3HXQ - chains A and B; structure by X-ray diffraction, 2.69 A resolution.

== Chain A ==
Name: von Willebrand Factor
From: Homo sapiens
Notes: fragment: von Willebrand factor (VWF) A1 Domain (residues 1260-1468)
UniProtKB: P04275 (VWF_HUMAN); residues 497-705 here correspond to UniProt positions 1260-1468 (UniProt number = residue number + 763)
Sequence (209 residues; row label = number of the first residue in the row):
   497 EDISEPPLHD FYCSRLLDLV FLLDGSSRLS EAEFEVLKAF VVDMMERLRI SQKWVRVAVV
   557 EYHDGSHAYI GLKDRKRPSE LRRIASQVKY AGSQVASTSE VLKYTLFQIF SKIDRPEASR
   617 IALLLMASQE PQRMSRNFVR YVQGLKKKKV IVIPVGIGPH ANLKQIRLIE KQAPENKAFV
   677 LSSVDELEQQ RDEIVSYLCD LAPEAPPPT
Unresolved in the structure: 497-501, 703-705
Disulfides: Cys509-Cys695
UniProt features mapped onto this chain:
  - glycosylation: Ser500 (O-linked (GalNAc...) serine), Thr705 (O-linked (GalNAc...) threonine)
From the paper describing this entry:
  - conformationally variable residues (order/disorder transition, side-chain flip): Pro502 to Asp506, Lys660

== Chain B ==
Molecule: Aptamer ARC1172
Notes: fragment: Aptamer ARC1172
Sequence (42 nucleotides; numbered 1 to 42; the number before each row is that of its first residue):
     1 GGCGTGCAGT GCCTTCGGCC GTGCGGTGCC TCCGTCACGC CT
Unresolved in the structure: 42

== Interface between chain A and chain B ==
Pairs across the interface - 41 pairs, chain A then chain B:
  Arg524(A) with DG28(B), base contact
  Lys599(A) with DT10(B), salt bridge to the phosphate
  Phe603(A) with DT10(B), base contact
  Gln625(A) with DG28(B), hydrogen bond to the base; DC29(B), base contact
  Glu626(A) with DG28(B), hydrogen bond to the base
  Pro627(A) with DG26(B), base contact; DT27(B), base contact
  Gln628(A) with DT22(B), hydrogen bond to the base; DG26(B), base contact; DT27(B), hydrogen bond to the base; DG28(B), base contact; DC30(B), hydrogen bond to the base; DC32(B), hydrogen bond to the sugar
  Arg629(A) with DT22(B), hydrogen bond to the phosphate; DG23(B), salt bridge to the phosphate; DC24(B), salt bridge to the phosphate; DG25(B), hydrogen bond to the base; DG26(B), hydrogen bond to the base; DC32(B), base contact
  Ser631(A) with DT22(B), base contact; DT31(B), base contact
  Arg632(A) with DC7(B), hydrogen bond to the base; DA8(B), hydrogen bond to the base; DG21(B), hydrogen bond to the phosphate; DT22(B), salt bridge to the phosphate; DG23(B), sugar contact
  Asn633(A) with DA8(B), base contact; DG9(B), sugar contact
  Phe634(A) with DT31(B), base contact
  Arg636(A) with DT10(B), salt bridge to the phosphate; DG11(B), hydrogen bond to the phosphate
  Tyr637(A) with DT10(B), hydrogen bond to the phosphate
  Pro655(A) with DC29(B), hydrogen bond to the base
  His656(A) with DC29(B), base contact
  Ala657(A) with DC29(B), hydrogen bond to the base
  Asn658(A) with DC29(B), base contact
  Leu659(A) with DC29(B), hydrogen bond to the base
  Lys660(A) with DC29(B), hydrogen bond to the base; DC30(B), phosphate contact; DT31(B), phosphate contact
Interface residues without a listed pair, chain A (21 interface residues in all): Leu664
Interface residues without a listed pair, chain B (18 interface residues in all): DC12

== Overview ==
The interface between chain A and chain B involves 21 residues on one side and 18 on the other, with 18
hydrogen bonds and 5 salt bridges. Polar contacts include Gln625(A)-DG28(B), Glu626(A)-DG28(B) and
Gln628(A)-DT22(B). From the paper: conformational variability at Pro502(A) and Lys660(A).
Here chain A is von Willebrand Factor (Homo sapiens) and chain B is Aptamer ARC1172. Entry 3HXQ (Crystal
Structure of Von Willebrand Factor (VWF) A1 Domain in Complex with DNA Aptamer ARC1172, an ...) was determined
by X-ray diffraction, deposited together with 3HXO.
